8Y0E - chains A and G of the 9 polymer chains in the assembly; structure by electron microscopy, 3.00 A resolution.

Chain A:
Protein: DNA-directed RNA polymerase subunit
Source organism: African swine fever virus
Notes: EC 2.7.7.6
UniProtKB: A0A3S7XUW7 (A0A3S7XUW7_ASF); residues 1-1450 here = UniProt positions 1-1450
Sequence (1450 residues; row label = number of the first residue in the row):
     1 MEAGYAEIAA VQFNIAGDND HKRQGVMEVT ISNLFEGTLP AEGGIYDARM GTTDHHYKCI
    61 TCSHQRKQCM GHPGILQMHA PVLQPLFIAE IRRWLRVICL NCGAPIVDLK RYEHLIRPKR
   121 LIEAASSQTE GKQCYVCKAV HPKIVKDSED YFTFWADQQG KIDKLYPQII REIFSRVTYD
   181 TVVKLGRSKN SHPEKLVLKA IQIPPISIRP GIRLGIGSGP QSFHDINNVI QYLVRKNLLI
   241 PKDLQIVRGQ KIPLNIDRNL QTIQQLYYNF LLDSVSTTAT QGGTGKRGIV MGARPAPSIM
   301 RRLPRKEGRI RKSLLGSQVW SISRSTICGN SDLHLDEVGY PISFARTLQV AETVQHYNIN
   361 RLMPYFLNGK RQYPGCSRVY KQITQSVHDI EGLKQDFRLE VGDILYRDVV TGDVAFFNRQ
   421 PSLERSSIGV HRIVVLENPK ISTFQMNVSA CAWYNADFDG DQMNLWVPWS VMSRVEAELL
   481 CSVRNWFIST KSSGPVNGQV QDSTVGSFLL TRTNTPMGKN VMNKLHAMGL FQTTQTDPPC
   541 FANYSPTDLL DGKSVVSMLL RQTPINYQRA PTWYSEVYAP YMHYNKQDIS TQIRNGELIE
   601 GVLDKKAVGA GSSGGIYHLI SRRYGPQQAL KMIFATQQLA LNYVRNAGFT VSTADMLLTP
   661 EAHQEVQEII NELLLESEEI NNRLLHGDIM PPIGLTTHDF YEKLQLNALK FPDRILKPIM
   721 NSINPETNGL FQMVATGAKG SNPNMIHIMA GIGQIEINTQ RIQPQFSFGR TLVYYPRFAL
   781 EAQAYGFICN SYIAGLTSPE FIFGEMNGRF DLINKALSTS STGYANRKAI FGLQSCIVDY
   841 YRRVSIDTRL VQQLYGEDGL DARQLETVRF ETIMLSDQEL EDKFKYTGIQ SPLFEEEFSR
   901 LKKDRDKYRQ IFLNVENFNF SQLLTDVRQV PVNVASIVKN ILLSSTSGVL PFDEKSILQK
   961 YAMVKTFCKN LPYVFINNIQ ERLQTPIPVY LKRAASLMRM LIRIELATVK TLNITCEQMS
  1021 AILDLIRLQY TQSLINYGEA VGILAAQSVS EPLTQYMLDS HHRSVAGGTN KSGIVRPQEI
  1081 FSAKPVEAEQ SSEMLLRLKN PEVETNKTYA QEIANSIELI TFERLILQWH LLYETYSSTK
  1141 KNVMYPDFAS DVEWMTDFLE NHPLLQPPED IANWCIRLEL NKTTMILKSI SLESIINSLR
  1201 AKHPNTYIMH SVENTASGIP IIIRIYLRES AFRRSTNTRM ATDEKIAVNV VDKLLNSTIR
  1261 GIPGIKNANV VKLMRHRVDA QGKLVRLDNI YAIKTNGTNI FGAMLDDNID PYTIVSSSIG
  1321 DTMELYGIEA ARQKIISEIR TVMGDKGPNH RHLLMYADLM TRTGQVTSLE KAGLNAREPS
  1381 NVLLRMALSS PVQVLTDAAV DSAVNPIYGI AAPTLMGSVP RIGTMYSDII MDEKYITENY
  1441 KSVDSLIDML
Disordered / not traced: 213-224, 276-295, 1065-1068, 1235-1239, 1442-1450

Chain G:
Protein: C122R
Source organism: African swine fever virus
UniProtKB: A0A0A1DYD1 (A0A0A1DYD1_ASF); residues 1-105 here = UniProt positions 1-105
Sequence (105 residues; row label = number of the first residue in the row):
     1 MKICKACSSC MVRTYVDGNI IFRCSCGESV QGDSQNLLVS SKVYHTGEME DKYKIFIKNA
    61 PFDPTNCQIK KDCPNCHLDY LTQICIGSQK IIILVCRCGY MSNRG

Interface between chain A and chain G:
Contacting residue pairs (56):
  Leu684(A) - Lys90(G)
  Leu684(A) - Ile92(G)
  Thr696(A) - Ser88(G)  hydrogen bond
  Thr697(A) - Ser88(G)
  Thr697(A) - Gln89(G)
  His698(A) - Ser88(G)  hydrogen bond (backbone-backbone)
  His698(A) - Lys90(G)
  Tyr701(A) - Lys90(G)
  Phe768(A) - Tyr53(G)
  Arg770(A) - Thr65(G)
  Pro776(A) - Thr65(G)
  Pro776(A) - Cys67(G)
  Arg777(A) - Phe56(G)
  Arg777(A) - Asp63(G)  salt bridge
  Arg777(A) - Thr65(G)  hydrogen bond (backbone-backbone)
  Arg777(A) - Asn66(G)  hydrogen bond
  Arg777(A) - Cys67(G)  hydrogen bond (backbone-backbone)
  Phe778(A) - Phe56(G)  hydrophobic
  Phe778(A) - Asn66(G)
  Phe778(A) - Cys67(G)
  Phe778(A) - Gln83(G)
  Phe778(A) - Ile84(G)  hydrophobic
  Phe778(A) - Cys85(G)
  Leu780(A) - Gln83(G)
  Glu1123(A) - Tyr44(G)
  Ile1126(A) - Tyr44(G)
  Leu1127(A) - Val43(G)
  Leu1127(A) - Tyr44(G)  hydrogen bond (backbone-backbone)
  Gln1128(A) - Lys42(G)
  Gln1128(A) - Val43(G)
  Trp1129(A) - Ser40(G)
  Trp1129(A) - Ser41(G)
  Trp1129(A) - Lys42(G)  hydrogen bond (backbone-backbone)
  Trp1129(A) - Tyr44(G)
  His1130(A) - Leu38(G)
  His1130(A) - Ser40(G)
  His1130(A) - Ser41(G)  hydrogen bond
  Leu1131(A) - Leu38(G)
  Leu1131(A) - Val39(G)  hydrogen bond (backbone-backbone)
  Leu1131(A) - Ser40(G)  hydrogen bond (backbone-backbone)
  Leu1132(A) - Leu37(G)
  Tyr1133(A) - Tyr15(G)  hydrogen bond (side chain-backbone)
  Tyr1133(A) - Asp17(G)  hydrogen bond (side chain-backbone)
  Tyr1133(A) - Ile20(G)  hydrophobic
  Tyr1133(A) - Leu37(G)  hydrogen bond (backbone-backbone)
  Glu1134(A) - Leu37(G)
  Tyr1145(A) - Gln35(G)
  Tyr1145(A) - Leu38(G)  hydrophobic
  Pro1146(A) - Ser34(G)
  Asn1173(A) - Asp17(G)
  Asn1173(A) - Gly18(G)
  Trp1174(A) - Tyr15(G)  hydrophobic
  Trp1174(A) - Val39(G)  hydrophobic
  Glu1244(A) - Tyr15(G)  hydrogen bond
  Glu1244(A) - Val39(G)
  Leu1255(A) - Tyr44(G)
Interface residues without a listed pair, chain A (31 interface residues in all): Leu685, Val1143, Met1144, Val1248
Interface residues without a listed pair, chain G (31 interface residues in all): Val16, Asn19, Ile69, Ile86

In short:
The chain A/chain G interface involves 31 residues from each chain; the contacts include 14 hydrogen bonds and
1 salt bridge. Polar pairs include Arg777(A)-Asp63(G), Thr696(A)-Ser88(G) and Arg777(A)-Asn66(G).
Here chain A is DNA-directed RNA polymerase subunit and chain G is C122R, both from African swine fever virus.
Entry 8Y0E (ASFV RNAP M1249L C-tail occupied complex4 (MCOC4)) was determined by electron microscopy (same
publication as 8XX4, 8XX5, 8XXP, 8XXT and 8XY6).
